Entry 1X7P (X-ray diffraction, 2.55 A resolution); this record covers chains A and B.

# Chain A (and B)
Protein: rRNA methyltransferase
Source organism: Streptomyces viridochromogenes
Notes: EC 2.1.1.-; chain B of this document is another copy of the same molecule, construct and numbering; everything in this record applies to it too
UniProt: Q9F5K6 (Q9F5K6_STRVR); residues 1-287 here = UniProt positions 1-287
Sequence (287 residues; row label = number of the first residue in the row):
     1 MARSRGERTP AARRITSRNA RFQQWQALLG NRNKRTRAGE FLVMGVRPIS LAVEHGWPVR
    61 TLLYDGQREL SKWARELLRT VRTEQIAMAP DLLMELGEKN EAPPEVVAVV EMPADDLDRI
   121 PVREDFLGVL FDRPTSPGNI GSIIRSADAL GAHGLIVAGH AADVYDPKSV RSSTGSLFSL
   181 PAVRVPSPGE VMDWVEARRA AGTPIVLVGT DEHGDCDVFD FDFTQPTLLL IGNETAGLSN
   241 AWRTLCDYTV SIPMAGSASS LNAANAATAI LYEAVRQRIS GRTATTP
Unresolved in the structure: 1-17, 283-287 (chain B: 1-18, 66-67, 95-102, 282-287)
Residues lining bound ligands: S-adenosylmethionine (SAM): Thr210, Asp211, Glu212, Leu230, Ile231, Gly232, Asn233, Glu234, Thr235, Ala236, Gly237, Leu238, Val250, Ser251, Ile252, Met254, Ser260, Leu261, Asn262, Ala263, Ala266, Ile270
Curated features (UniProtKB/Swiss-Prot):
  - binding site (S-adenosyl-L-methionine): Thr210, Asp211, Gly232, Ile252 to Met254
  - mutagenesis: Thr135 (T135V: Slightly increases catalytic activity), Asn139 (N139A: Almost abolishes catalytic activity), Arg145 (R145A: Almost abolishes catalytic activity), Glu234 (E234A: Strongly impairs catalytic activity; E234Q: Slightly impairs catalytic activity), Asn262 (N262A: Almost abolishes catalytic activity; N262Q: Slightly impairs catalytic activity)

# How chain A and chain B interact
Residue-residue contacts (54):
  Ser142(A) - Asn265(B)
  Arg145(A) - Ser260(B)  hydrogen bond (side chain-backbone)
  Arg145(A) - Leu261(B)
  Arg145(A) - Asn262(B)
  Ser146(A) - Leu261(B)
  Ser146(A) - Asn265(B)
  Asp148(A) - Ala255(B)
  Asp148(A) - Ser259(B)
  Ala149(A) - Met254(B)
  Ala149(A) - Ala255(B)  hydrogen bond (backbone-backbone)
  Ala149(A) - Ser259(B)
  Ala149(A) - Ser260(B)
  Leu150(A) - Ile252(B)  hydrophobic
  Leu150(A) - Pro253(B)
  Gly151(A) - Ala255(B)
  Val218(A) - Tyr272(B)
  Phe219(A) - Tyr272(B)
  Phe219(A) - Arg276(B)
  Ile252(A) - Leu150(B)  hydrophobic
  Pro253(A) - Leu150(B)
  Met254(A) - Ala149(B)
  Met254(A) - Leu150(B)  hydrophobic
  Ala255(A) - Asp148(B)
  Ala255(A) - Ala149(B)  hydrogen bond (backbone-backbone)
  Ala255(A) - Gly151(B)
  Ala258(A) - Arg47(B)  hydrogen bond (backbone-side chain)
  Ser259(A) - Arg145(B)  hydrogen bond (side chain-backbone)
  Ser259(A) - Asp148(B)
  Ser259(A) - Ala149(B)
  Ser259(A) - Ser176(B)  hydrogen bond
  Ser260(A) - Arg145(B)  hydrogen bond (backbone-side chain)
  Ser260(A) - Ala149(B)
  Leu261(A) - Arg145(B)  hydrogen bond (backbone-side chain)
  Leu261(A) - Ser146(B)
  Leu261(A) - Ala149(B)  hydrophobic
  Asn262(A) - Arg145(B)
  Ala264(A) - Asn265(B)
  Asn265(A) - Ser142(B)
  Asn265(A) - Ser146(B)
  Asn265(A) - Ala264(B)  hydrogen bond (side chain-backbone)
  Asn265(A) - Asn265(B)
  Asn265(A) - Thr268(B)
  Thr268(A) - Asn265(B)
  Ala269(A) - Tyr272(B)
  Tyr272(A) - Val218(B)
  Tyr272(A) - Phe219(B)
  Tyr272(A) - Ile252(B)  hydrophobic
  Tyr272(A) - Tyr272(B)  hydrophobic
  Tyr272(A) - Glu273(B)  hydrogen bond
  Glu273(A) - Tyr272(B)  hydrogen bond
  Glu273(A) - Arg276(B)
  Arg276(A) - Phe219(B)
  Arg276(A) - Glu273(B)
  Arg276(A) - Arg276(B)
Interface residues without a listed pair, chain A (27 interface residues in all): Arg47, Ile279
Interface residues without a listed pair, chain B (29 interface residues in all): Ala258, Ala269, Val275, Ile279

# Overview
27 residues of chain A and 29 residues of chain B are in contact; the contacts include 11 hydrogen bonds.
Among the polar pairs are Arg145(A)-Ser260(B), Ala258(A)-Arg47(B) and Ser259(A)-Arg145(B). Bound to chain A:
S-adenosylmethionine.
Chain A and chain B are both rRNA methyltransferase (Streptomyces viridochromogenes); the structure, Crystal
structure of the SpoU Methyltransferase AviRb from Streptomyces viridochromogenes in complex with the cofactor
AdoMet, was determined by X-ray diffraction together with 1X7O from the same study.
